PDB entry 8TEX | electron microscopy, 2.54 A resolution | chains A and G of the 60 polymer chains in the assembly

Chain A (and G):
Molecule: Capsid protein
Source organism: Avian adeno-associated virus
Notes: chain G of this document is another copy of the same molecule, construct and numbering; everything in this record applies to it too
UniProt: Q7TG43 (Q7TG43_9VIRU); residues 209-743 here = UniProt positions 209-743
Amino-acid sequence (535 residues; each row starts with the number of its first residue):
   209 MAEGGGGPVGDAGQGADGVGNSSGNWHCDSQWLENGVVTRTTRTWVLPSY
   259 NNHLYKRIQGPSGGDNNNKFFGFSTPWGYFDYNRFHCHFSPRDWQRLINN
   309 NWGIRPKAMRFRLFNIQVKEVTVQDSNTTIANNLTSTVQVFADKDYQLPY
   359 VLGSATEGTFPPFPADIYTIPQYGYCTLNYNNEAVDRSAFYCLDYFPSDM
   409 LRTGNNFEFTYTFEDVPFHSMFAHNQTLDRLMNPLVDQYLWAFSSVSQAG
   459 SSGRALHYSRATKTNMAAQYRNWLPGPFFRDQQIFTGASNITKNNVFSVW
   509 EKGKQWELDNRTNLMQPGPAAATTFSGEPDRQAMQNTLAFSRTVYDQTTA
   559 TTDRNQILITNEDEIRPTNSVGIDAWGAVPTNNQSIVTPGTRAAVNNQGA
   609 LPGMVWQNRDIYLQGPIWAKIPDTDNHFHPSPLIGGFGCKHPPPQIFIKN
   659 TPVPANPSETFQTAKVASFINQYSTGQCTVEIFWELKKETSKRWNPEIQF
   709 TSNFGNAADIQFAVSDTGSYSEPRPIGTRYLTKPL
Not modelled in the structure: 209-231
Sequence notes: conflict Ser334 (Phe in Q7TG43), Ala339 (Gly in Q7TG43), Leu621 (Pro in Q7TG43), Gln622 (Thr in Q7TG43), Pro624 (Thr in Q7TG43), Ile625 (His in Q7TG43), Trp626 (Leu in Q7TG43), Gly644 (Arg in Q7TG43)
Reported in the primary citation:
  - conformationally variable residues (loop rearrangement, order/disorder transition, side-chain flip): Gly232, Arg410, Asn711 to Ile718

Interface between chain A and chain G:
Contacting residue pairs (252):
  Ser428(A) - Asp633(G)  hydrogen bond
  His432(A) - Leu386(G)
  His432(A) - Asp631(G)  hydrogen bond (side chain-backbone)
  His432(A) - Thr632(G)
  Asn433(A) - Thr385(G)
  Asn433(A) - Leu386(G)  hydrogen bond (backbone-backbone)
  Asn433(A) - Arg395(G)
  Asn433(A) - Ala397(G)
  Asn433(A) - Tyr399(G)  hydrogen bond
  Gln434(A) - Pro357(G)
  Gln434(A) - Cys384(G)  hydrogen bond (side chain-backbone)
  Thr435(A) - Leu386(G)
  Thr435(A) - Leu516(G)
  Thr435(A) - Arg519(G)
  Leu436(A) - Leu516(G)  hydrophobic
  Asp437(A) - Trp514(G)
  Asp437(A) - Arg519(G)  salt bridge
  Asp437(A) - Asn521(G)
  Arg438(A) - Asn275(G)  hydrogen bond (side chain-backbone)
  Arg438(A) - Asn276(G)
  Arg438(A) - Lys277(G)  hydrogen bond (side chain-backbone)
  Arg438(A) - Phe278(G)
  Arg438(A) - Cys384(G)
  Arg438(A) - Arg519(G)
  Leu439(A) - Tyr358(G)
  Leu439(A) - Val359(G)
  Met440(A) - Ser362(G)
  Asn441(A) - Tyr287(G)  hydrogen bond
  Asn441(A) - Val359(G)
  Asn441(A) - Gln380(G)  hydrogen bond (side chain-backbone)
  Asn441(A) - Gly382(G)
  Pro442(A) - Ile266(G)  hydrophobic
  Pro442(A) - Phe278(G)  hydrophobic
  Pro442(A) - Gly382(G)
  Pro442(A) - Tyr383(G)
  Pro442(A) - Cys384(G)  hydrophobic
  Leu443(A) - Ile266(G)  hydrophobic
  Leu443(A) - Ser282(G)
  Leu443(A) - Gln380(G)
  Leu443(A) - Tyr381(G)
  Leu443(A) - Gly382(G)
  Val444(A) - Thr364(G)
  Asp445(A) - Thr364(G)
  Asp445(A) - Glu365(G)  hydrogen bond (backbone-backbone)
  Gln446(A) - Ala363(G)
  Gln446(A) - Thr364(G)
  Gln446(A) - Glu365(G)
  Tyr447(A) - Arg292(G)
  Tyr447(A) - Ala363(G)
  Tyr447(A) - Thr364(G)
  Tyr447(A) - Gln622(G)
  Tyr447(A) - Gly623(G)
  Tyr447(A) - Pro624(G)
  Leu448(A) - Ala363(G)  hydrophobic
  Leu448(A) - Ala547(G)
  Leu448(A) - Phe548(G)  hydrophobic
  Trp449(A) - Ala547(G)  hydrogen bond (backbone-backbone)
  Trp449(A) - Phe548(G)
  Trp449(A) - Ser549(G)  hydrogen bond
  Trp449(A) - Thr556(G)
  Trp449(A) - Thr557(G)
  Trp449(A) - Ala558(G)  hydrophobic
  Trp449(A) - Thr559(G)
  Trp449(A) - Ile565(G)
  Ala450(A) - Gln524(G)
  Phe451(A) - Ile492(G)  hydrophobic
  Phe451(A) - Val507(G)  hydrophobic
  Phe451(A) - Met542(G)  hydrophobic
  Ser452(A) - Ser506(G)
  Ser452(A) - Val507(G)  hydrogen bond (backbone-backbone)
  Ser453(A) - Phe505(G)
  Ser453(A) - Ser506(G)
  Val454(A) - Asn502(G)
  Val454(A) - Asn503(G)
  Val454(A) - Val504(G)
  Val454(A) - Phe505(G)  hydrogen bond (backbone-backbone)
  Gln456(A) - Val504(G)
  Ser460(A) - Thr500(G)
  Arg462(A) - Ile499(G)
  Arg462(A) - Thr500(G)
  Arg462(A) - Asn502(G)  hydrogen bond (side chain-backbone)
  Arg462(A) - Val504(G)
  Ala463(A) - Thr560(G)
  Leu464(A) - Phe493(G)
  Leu464(A) - Ile499(G)  hydrophobic
  Leu464(A) - Asn502(G)
  Leu464(A) - Thr560(G)  hydrogen bond (backbone-side chain)
  Leu464(A) - Arg562(G)
  His465(A) - Thr559(G)
  His465(A) - Thr560(G)
  Tyr466(A) - Ala558(G)
  Tyr466(A) - Thr559(G)  hydrogen bond (backbone-backbone)
  Tyr466(A) - Arg562(G)
  Tyr466(A) - Ile567(G)
  Ser467(A) - Thr557(G)
  Arg468(A) - Glu365(G)  salt bridge
  Arg468(A) - Asp554(G)
  Arg468(A) - Gln555(G)
  Arg468(A) - Thr556(G)  hydrogen bond (side chain-backbone)
  Arg468(A) - Thr557(G)  hydrogen bond (backbone-backbone)
  Thr470(A) - Thr557(G)
  Thr472(A) - Asn276(G)
  Asn473(A) - Asn276(G)  hydrogen bond
  Met474(A) - Asn276(G)
  Met474(A) - Phe278(G)  hydrophobic
  Ala475(A) - Asn275(G)
  Ala475(A) - Asn276(G)
  Ala475(A) - Trp508(G)  hydrophobic
  Ala475(A) - Thr520(G)
  Ala475(A) - Asn521(G)
  Ala475(A) - Leu522(G)  hydrogen bond (backbone-backbone)
  Ala476(A) - Leu522(G)  hydrophobic
  Gln477(A) - Leu522(G)
  Gln477(A) - Gln524(G)
  Tyr478(A) - Gln524(G)
  Tyr478(A) - Pro525(G)
  Tyr478(A) - Thr545(G)
  Tyr478(A) - Leu546(G)  hydrophobic
  Tyr478(A) - Ile642(G)  hydrophobic
  Arg479(A) - Trp514(G)
  Arg479(A) - Asn521(G)
  Arg479(A) - Pro525(G)
  Arg479(A) - Leu641(G)
  Arg479(A) - Ile642(G)
  Asn480(A) - Gly361(G)  hydrogen bond (side chain-backbone)
  Asn480(A) - Ala627(G)
  Asn480(A) - Pro640(G)
  Asn480(A) - Leu641(G)  hydrogen bond (backbone-backbone)
  Asn480(A) - Ile642(G)  hydrogen bond (side chain-backbone)
  Trp481(A) - Lys628(G)
  Trp481(A) - Ile629(G)  hydrophobic
  Trp481(A) - Pro630(G)
  Trp481(A) - Pro638(G)
  Trp481(A) - Ser639(G)
  Trp481(A) - Pro640(G)
  Leu482(A) - Trp514(G)
  Leu482(A) - Met523(G)  hydrophobic
  Leu482(A) - Leu641(G)  hydrophobic
  Pro483(A) - Trp514(G)
  Pro483(A) - Leu516(G)  hydrophobic
  Phe533(A) - Asp517(G)
  Ser534(A) - Tyr388(G)
  Ser534(A) - Asp517(G)  hydrogen bond
  Glu572(A) - Arg395(G)  salt bridge
  Arg574(A) - Leu516(G)
  Arg574(A) - Asp517(G)
  Pro575(A) - Leu386(G)  hydrophobic
  Pro575(A) - Leu516(G)
  Thr576(A) - Leu516(G)
  Thr576(A) - Thr632(G)
  Ser578(A) - Glu515(G)
  Asp582(A) - Glu515(G)
  Ala583(A) - Glu515(G)
  Trp584(A) - Phe487(G)  hydrophobic
  Trp584(A) - Trp514(G)
  Trp584(A) - Glu515(G)  hydrogen bond (backbone-backbone)
  Gly585(A) - Gln513(G)
  Ala586(A) - Phe487(G)
  Ala586(A) - Lys512(G)
  Ala586(A) - Gln513(G)  hydrogen bond (backbone-backbone)
  Val587(A) - Phe487(G)  hydrophobic
  Val587(A) - Arg488(G)
  Val587(A) - Asn604(G)
  Val587(A) - Asn605(G)
  Pro588(A) - Arg488(G)
  Pro588(A) - Asp489(G)
  Pro588(A) - Gln490(G)
  Pro588(A) - Lys510(G)
  Pro588(A) - Lys512(G)
  Pro588(A) - Asn604(G)
  Thr589(A) - Arg488(G)
  Thr589(A) - Asn604(G)
  Asn590(A) - Arg488(G)
  Asn590(A) - Gln490(G)  hydrogen bond (backbone-side chain)
  Asn591(A) - Arg488(G)  hydrogen bond
  Asn591(A) - Gln490(G)
  Asn591(A) - Gln491(G)
  Asn591(A) - Ile581(G)
  Gln592(A) - Gln490(G)  hydrogen bond (backbone-side chain)
  Gln592(A) - Gln491(G)  hydrogen bond (backbone-side chain)
  Gln592(A) - Asn502(G)
  Gln592(A) - Phe505(G)
  Ser593(A) - Lys501(G)
  Ser593(A) - Asn503(G)
  Ile594(A) - Thr500(G)
  Ile594(A) - Lys501(G)  hydrogen bond (backbone-backbone)
  Ile594(A) - Asn502(G)
  Pro597(A) - Asn503(G)
  Gly598(A) - Gln490(G)
  Gly598(A) - Lys510(G)  hydrogen bond (backbone-side chain)
  Arg600(A) - Trp508(G)
  Arg600(A) - Glu509(G)  hydrogen bond (side chain-backbone)
  Arg600(A) - Gly511(G)  hydrogen bond (side chain-backbone)
  Arg600(A) - Gln513(G)  hydrogen bond
  Val603(A) - Asn605(G)
  Asn605(A) - Asn605(G)
  Gln606(A) - Phe487(G)
  Gln606(A) - Asn605(G)  hydrogen bond
  Gln606(A) - Gly607(G)
  Gly607(A) - Gly607(G)
  Ala608(A) - Gly607(G)
  Ala608(A) - Ala608(G)  hydrogen bond (backbone-backbone)
  Ala608(A) - Phe636(G)  hydrophobic
  Leu609(A) - Pro485(G)  hydrophobic
  Leu609(A) - Phe486(G)
  Leu609(A) - Gln606(G)
  Leu609(A) - Phe636(G)
  Pro610(A) - Pro485(G)
  Pro610(A) - Pro527(G)  hydrophobic
  Pro610(A) - Trp614(G)
  Pro610(A) - Phe636(G)
  Pro610(A) - Leu641(G)
  Gly611(A) - Phe636(G)  hydrogen bond (backbone-backbone)
  Gly611(A) - His637(G)
  Met612(A) - His635(G)
  Met612(A) - Phe636(G)  hydrogen bond (backbone-backbone)
  Val613(A) - Thr632(G)
  Val613(A) - Asn634(G)
  Val613(A) - His635(G)
  Trp614(A) - Thr632(G)
  Trp614(A) - Asp633(G)
  Trp614(A) - Asn634(G)  hydrogen bond (backbone-backbone)
  Trp614(A) - His635(G)
  Trp614(A) - Phe636(G)  hydrophobic
  Gln615(A) - Asp631(G)
  Gln615(A) - Thr632(G)
  Gln615(A) - Asp633(G)
  Asn616(A) - Asp633(G)  hydrogen bond (backbone-side chain)
  Asn616(A) - Asn634(G)  hydrogen bond
  Phe636(A) - Phe636(G)  hydrophobic
  His637(A) - Asn634(G)
  His637(A) - His635(G)  hydrogen bond (side chain-backbone)
  Thr698(A) - Gln355(G)  hydrogen bond
  Lys700(A) - Gln355(G)
  Lys700(A) - Tyr403(G)
  Lys700(A) - Phe404(G)
  Arg701(A) - Ser396(G)  hydrogen bond (side chain-backbone)
  Arg701(A) - Ala397(G)
  Arg701(A) - Phe398(G)
  Arg701(A) - Tyr399(G)
  Trp702(A) - Phe398(G)  hydrogen bond (backbone-backbone)
  Asn703(A) - Ser396(G)
  Asn703(A) - Phe398(G)
  Ile706(A) - Asp394(G)
  Ile706(A) - Arg395(G)
  Arg737(A) - Asp633(G)  salt bridge
  Pro742(A) - Gln355(G)
  Pro742(A) - Tyr399(G)
  Leu743(A) - Lys628(G)  hydrogen bond (backbone-side chain)
  Leu743(A) - Pro630(G)
  Leu743(A) - Asp631(G)  hydrogen bond (backbone-backbone)
  Leu743(A) - Thr632(G)
Also at the interface, not in a pair above, chain A (103 interface residues in all): Phe430, Ala431, Ser455, Lys471, Gly535, Val579, Thr596, Thr599, Thr740, Lys741
Also at the interface, not in a pair above, chain G (117 interface residues in all): Pro269, Pro379, Cys400, Thr494, Asn518, Gly643

Summary:
103 residues of chain A and 117 residues of chain G are in contact; the contacts include 49 hydrogen bonds and
4 salt bridges. Polar pairs include Asp437(A)-Arg519(G), Arg468(A)-Glu365(G) and Glu572(A)-Arg395(G). The
paper reports conformational variability at Gly232(A), Arg410(A) and Asn711(A).
Chain A and chain G are both Capsid protein (Avian adeno-associated virus); the structure, Avian
Adeno-associated virus - empty capsid, was determined by electron microscopy together with 8TEY from the same
study.
